PDB entry 2QRI | X-ray diffraction, 2.00 A resolution | chain A

Chain A:
Molecule: H-2 class I histocompatibility antigen K-B alpha chain, Beta-2 microglobulin, ovalbumin-derived peptide
Source organism: Mus musculus
Notes: fragment: Fusion protein of ovalbumin-derived peptide, linker, Beta-2 microglobulin, and H-2 class I histocompatibility antigen K-B alpha chain extracellular domain
UniProtKB: chimeric construct of P01901, Q91XJ8: residues 1-280 from P01901 (HA1B_MOUSE) positions 22-301 (offset varies); residues 1-99 from Q91XJ8 positions 21-119 (offset varies)
Amino-acid sequence (422 residues; each row starts with the number of its first residue):
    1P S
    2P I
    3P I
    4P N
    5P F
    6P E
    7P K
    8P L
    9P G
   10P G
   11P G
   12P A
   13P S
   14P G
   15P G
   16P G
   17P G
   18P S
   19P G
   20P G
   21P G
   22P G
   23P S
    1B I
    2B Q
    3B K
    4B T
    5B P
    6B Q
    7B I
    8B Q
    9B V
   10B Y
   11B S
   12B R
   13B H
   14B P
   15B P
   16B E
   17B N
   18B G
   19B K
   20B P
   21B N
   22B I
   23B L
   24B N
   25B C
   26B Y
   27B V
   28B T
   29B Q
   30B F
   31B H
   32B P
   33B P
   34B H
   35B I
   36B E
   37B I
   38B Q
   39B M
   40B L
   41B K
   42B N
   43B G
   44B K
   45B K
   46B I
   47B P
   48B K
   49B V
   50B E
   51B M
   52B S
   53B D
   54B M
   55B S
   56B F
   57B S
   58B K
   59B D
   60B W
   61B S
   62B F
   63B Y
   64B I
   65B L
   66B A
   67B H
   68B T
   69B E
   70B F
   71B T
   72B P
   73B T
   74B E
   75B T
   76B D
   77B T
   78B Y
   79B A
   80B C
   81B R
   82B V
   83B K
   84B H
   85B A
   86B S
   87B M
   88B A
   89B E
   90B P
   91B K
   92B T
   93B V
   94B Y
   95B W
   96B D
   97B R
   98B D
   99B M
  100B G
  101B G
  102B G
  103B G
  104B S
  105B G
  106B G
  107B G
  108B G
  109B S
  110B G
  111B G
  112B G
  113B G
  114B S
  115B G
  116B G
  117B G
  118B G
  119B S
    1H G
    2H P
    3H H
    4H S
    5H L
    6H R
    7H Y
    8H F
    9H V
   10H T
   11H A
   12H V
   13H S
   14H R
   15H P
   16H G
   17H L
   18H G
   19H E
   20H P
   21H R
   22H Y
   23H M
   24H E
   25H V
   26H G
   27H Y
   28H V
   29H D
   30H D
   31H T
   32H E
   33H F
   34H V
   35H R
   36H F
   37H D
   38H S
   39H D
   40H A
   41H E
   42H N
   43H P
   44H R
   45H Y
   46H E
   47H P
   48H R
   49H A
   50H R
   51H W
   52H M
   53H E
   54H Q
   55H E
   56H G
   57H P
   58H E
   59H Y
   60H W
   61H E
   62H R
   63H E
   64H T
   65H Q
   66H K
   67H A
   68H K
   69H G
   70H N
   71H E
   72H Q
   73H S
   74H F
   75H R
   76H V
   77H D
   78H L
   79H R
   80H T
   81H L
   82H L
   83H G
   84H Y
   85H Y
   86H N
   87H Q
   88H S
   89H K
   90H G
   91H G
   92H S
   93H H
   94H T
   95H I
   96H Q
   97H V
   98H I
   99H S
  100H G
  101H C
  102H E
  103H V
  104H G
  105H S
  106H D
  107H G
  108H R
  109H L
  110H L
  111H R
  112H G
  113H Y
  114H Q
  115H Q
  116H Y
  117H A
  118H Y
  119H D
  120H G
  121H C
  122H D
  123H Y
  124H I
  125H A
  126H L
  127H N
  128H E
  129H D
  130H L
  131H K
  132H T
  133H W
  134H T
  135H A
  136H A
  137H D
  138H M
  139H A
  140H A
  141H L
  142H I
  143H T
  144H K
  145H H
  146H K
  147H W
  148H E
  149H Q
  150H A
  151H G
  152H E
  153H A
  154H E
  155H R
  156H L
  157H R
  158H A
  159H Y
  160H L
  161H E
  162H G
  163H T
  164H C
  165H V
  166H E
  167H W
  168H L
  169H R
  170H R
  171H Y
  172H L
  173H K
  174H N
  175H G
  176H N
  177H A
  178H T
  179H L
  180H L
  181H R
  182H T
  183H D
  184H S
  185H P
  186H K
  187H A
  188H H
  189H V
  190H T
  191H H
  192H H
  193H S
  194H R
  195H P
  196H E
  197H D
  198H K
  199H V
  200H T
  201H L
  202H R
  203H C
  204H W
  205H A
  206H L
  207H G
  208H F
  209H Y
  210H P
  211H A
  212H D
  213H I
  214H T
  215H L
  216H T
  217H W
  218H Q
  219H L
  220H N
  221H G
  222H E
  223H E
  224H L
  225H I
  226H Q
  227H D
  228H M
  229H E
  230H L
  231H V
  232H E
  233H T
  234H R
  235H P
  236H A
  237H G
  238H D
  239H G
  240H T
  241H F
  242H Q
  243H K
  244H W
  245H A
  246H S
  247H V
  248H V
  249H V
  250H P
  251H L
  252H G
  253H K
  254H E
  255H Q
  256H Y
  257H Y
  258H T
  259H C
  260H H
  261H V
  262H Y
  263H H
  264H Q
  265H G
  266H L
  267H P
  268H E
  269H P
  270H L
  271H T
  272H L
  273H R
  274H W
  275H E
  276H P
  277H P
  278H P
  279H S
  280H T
Not modelled in the structure: 100B, 101B, 102B, 103B, 104B, 105B, 106B, 107B, 108B, 109B, 110B, 111B, 112B, 113B, 114B, 115B, 116B, 117B, 118B, 119B, 277H, 278H, 279H, 280H
Disulfides: Cys-25B/Cys-80B, Cys-101H/Cys-164H, Cys-203H/Cys-259H
Construct notes: linker (9P, 10P, 11P, 12P, 13P, 14P, 15P, 16P, 17P, 18P, 19P, 20P, 21P, 22P, 23P, 100B, 101B, 102B, 103B, 104B, 105B, 106B, 107B, 108B, 109B, 110B, 111B, 112B, 113B, 114B, 115B, 116B, 117B, 118B, 119B)
Swiss-Prot annotation at these positions:
  - region: Glu-275H, Pro-276H, Pro-277H, Pro-278H, Ser-279H, Thr-280H (Connecting peptide)
  - glycosylation (N-linked (GlcNAc...) asparagine): Asn-86H, Asn-176H

In short:
Chain A is H-2 class I histocompatibility antigen K-B alpha chain, Beta-2 microglobulin, ovalbumin-derived
peptide (Mus musculus); the structure, Crystal structure of a single chain trimer composed of the MHC I heavy
chain H-2Kb WT ..., was determined by X-ray diffraction, deposited together with 2QRS and 2QRT.
